1HR9 - chains A and B of the 3 polymer chains in the assembly; structure by X-ray diffraction, 3.01 A resolution.

== Chain A ==
Protein: Mitochondrial processing peptidase alpha subunit
From: Saccharomyces cerevisiae
Notes: EC 3.4.24.64
UniProt: P11914 (MPPA_YEAST); residue numbers follow UniProt; this construct covers 14-482
Sequence (475 residues; row label = number of the first residue in the row):
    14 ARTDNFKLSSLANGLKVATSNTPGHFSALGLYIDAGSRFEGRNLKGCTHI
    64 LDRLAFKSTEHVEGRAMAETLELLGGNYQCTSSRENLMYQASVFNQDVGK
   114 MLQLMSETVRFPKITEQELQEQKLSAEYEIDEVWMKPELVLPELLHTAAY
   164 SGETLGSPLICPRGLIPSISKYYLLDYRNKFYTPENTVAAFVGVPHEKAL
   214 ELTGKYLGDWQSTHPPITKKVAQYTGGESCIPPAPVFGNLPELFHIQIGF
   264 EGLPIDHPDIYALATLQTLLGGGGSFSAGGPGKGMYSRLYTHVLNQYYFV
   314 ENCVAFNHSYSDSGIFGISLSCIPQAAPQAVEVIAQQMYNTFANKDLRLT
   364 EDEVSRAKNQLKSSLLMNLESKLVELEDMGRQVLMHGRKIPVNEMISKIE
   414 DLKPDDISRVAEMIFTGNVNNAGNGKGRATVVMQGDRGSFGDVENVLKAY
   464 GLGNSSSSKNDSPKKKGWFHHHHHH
Disordered / not traced: 288-292, 471-488
Sequence notes: expression tag (483-488)

== Chain B ==
Protein: Mitochondrial processing peptidase beta subunit
From: Saccharomyces cerevisiae
Notes: EC 3.4.24.64
UniProt: P10507 (MPPB_YEAST); residue numbers follow UniProt; this construct covers 21-462
Sequence (443 residues; numbered 20 to 462; the number before each row is that of its first residue):
    20 ASQIPGTRTSKLPNGLTIATEYIPNTSSATVGIFVDAGSRAENVKNNGTA
    70 HFLQHLAFKGTQNRPQQGIELEIENIGSHLNAYTSRENTVYYAKSLQEDI
   120 PKAVDILSDILTKSVLDNSAIERERDVIIRESEEVDKMYDEVVFDHLHEI
   170 TYKDQPLGRTILGPIKNIKSITRTDLKDYITKNYKGDRMVLAGAGAVDHE
   220 KLVQYAQKYFGHVPKSESPVPLGSPRGPLPVFCRGERFIKENTLPTTHIA
   270 IALEGVSWSAPDYFVALATQAIVGNWDRAIGTGTNSPSPLAVAASQNGSL
   320 ANSYMSFSTSYADSGLWGMYIVTDSNEHNVRLIVNEILKEWKRIKSGKIS
   370 DAEVNRAKAQLKAALLLSLDGSTAIVEDIGRQVVTTGKRLSPEEVFEQVD
   420 KITKDDIIMWANYRLQNKPVSMVALGNTSTVPNVSYIEEKLNQ
Disordered / not traced: 20-23
Sequence notes: cloning artifact (20); engineered mutation Gln73 (Glu in P10507)
Swiss-Prot annotation at these positions:
  - binding site (Zn(2+)): His70, His74, Glu150
  - modified residue: Ser243 (Phosphoserine)
  - mutagenesis: His70 (H70R: Loss of zinc binding. Loss of catalytic activity), Glu89 (E89A: Loss of catalytic activity and loss of binding to MAS2), Ser133 (S133A: Loss of catalytic activity. No effect on the binding to MAS2), Tyr198 (Y198A: No effect on catalytic activity), Lys234 (K234A: Loss of catalytic activity and loss of binding to MAS2), Pro249 (P249A: No effect on catalytic activity), Thr301 (T301A: No effect on catalytic activity), Ser333 (S333A: Loss of catalytic activity. No effect on the binding to MAS2), Lys364 (K364A: No effect on catalytic activity), Arg400 (R400A: No effect on catalytic activity)
Ion coordination: Zn2+: His70, His74, Glu150 (shared with 1 residue of chain O)

== How chain A and chain B interact ==
Residue-residue contacts - 62 pairs, chain A then chain B:
  Thr16(A) - Asn44(B)  hydrogen bond (backbone-side chain)
  Asp17(A) - Asn44(B)
  Asn34(A) - Asn44(B)  hydrogen bond
  His38(A) - Glu40(B)  salt bridge
  His38(A) - Pro411(B)
  His38(A) - Glu412(B)  salt bridge
  Phe39(A) - Leu385(B)
  Phe39(A) - Leu386(B)
  Phe39(A) - Leu388(B)
  Phe39(A) - Asp389(B)
  Arg78(A) - Asn304(B)
  Ala81(A) - Asn304(B)
  Glu82(A) - Asn304(B)
  Glu82(A) - Ser305(B)  hydrogen bond
  Glu85(A) - Thr303(B)
  Glu85(A) - Asn304(B)  hydrogen bond (side chain-backbone)
  Glu85(A) - Arg375(B)  salt bridge
  Glu85(A) - Ala378(B)
  Leu86(A) - Arg375(B)
  Leu86(A) - Ala378(B)
  Gly88(A) - Ala378(B)
  Gly88(A) - Ala382(B)
  Ser105(A) - Leu386(B)
  Val106(A) - Leu386(B)
  Phe107(A) - Lys381(B)
  Phe107(A) - Leu385(B)  hydrophobic
  Gln109(A) - Phe415(B)
  Gly293(A) - Leu99(B)
  Gly293(A) - Asn100(B)
  Pro294(A) - Phe77(B)
  Pro294(A) - Glu89(B)
  Pro294(A) - His98(B)
  Pro294(A) - Leu99(B)  hydrogen bond (backbone-backbone)
  Gly295(A) - Glu93(B)
  Gly295(A) - Ser97(B)
  Gly295(A) - His98(B)  hydrogen bond (backbone-side chain)
  Gly297(A) - Glu93(B)  hydrogen bond (backbone-side chain)
  Met298(A) - Glu93(B)  hydrogen bond (backbone-side chain)
  Tyr299(A) - Gln86(B)
  Tyr299(A) - Glu89(B)  hydrogen bond
  Tyr299(A) - Leu90(B)  hydrophobic
  Tyr299(A) - Glu93(B)
  Arg369(A) - Leu90(B)
  Arg369(A) - Glu93(B)
  Arg369(A) - Asn94(B)  hydrogen bond
  Asn372(A) - Asn94(B)  hydrogen bond (side chain-backbone)
  Asn372(A) - Ile95(B)
  Gln373(A) - Glu93(B)  hydrogen bond
  Ser376(A) - Gly96(B)  hydrogen bond (side chain-backbone)
  Leu379(A) - Ser46(B)
  Leu379(A) - Ser47(B)
  Met380(A) - His98(B)
  Met380(A) - Lys113(B)
  Met380(A) - Ser114(B)
  Glu383(A) - Ser47(B)  hydrogen bond
  Glu383(A) - Lys113(B)  salt bridge
  Glu383(A) - Asp389(B)
  Glu383(A) - Gly390(B)
  Glu383(A) - Ser391(B)  hydrogen bond
  Ser384(A) - Asp389(B)  hydrogen bond
  Lys385(A) - Asp389(B)  hydrogen bond (backbone-side chain)
  Leu386(A) - Asp389(B)
Interface residues without a listed pair, chain A (35 interface residues in all): Asn90, Lys296, Ser368, Lys375
Interface residues without a listed pair, chain B (42 interface residues in all): Pro43, Ala48, Ile92, Leu115, Glu117, Gly302, Asn374, Thr392

== Overview ==
35 residues of chain A face 42 of chain B across their interface; the contacts include 17 hydrogen bonds and 4
salt bridges. Among the polar pairs are His38(A)-Glu40(B), His38(A)-Glu412(B) and Glu85(A)-Arg375(B). From
UniProt: 3 Zn2+-binding residues and 10 mutagenesis sites on chain B.
Chain A is Mitochondrial processing peptidase alpha subunit and chain B is Mitochondrial processing peptidase
beta subunit, both from Saccharomyces cerevisiae; the structure, Yeast Mitochondrial Processing Peptidase
beta-E73Q Mutant Complexed with Malate Dehydrogenase Signal Peptide, was determined by X-ray diffraction,
deposited together with 1HR6 and 1HR8.
